Entry 4ROL (X-ray diffraction, 1.70 A resolution); this record covers chains A and D of the 4 polymer chains in the assembly.

== Chain A ==
Name: Hemoglobin subunit alpha
From: Homo sapiens
UniProt: P69905 (HBA_HUMAN); residues 1-141 here correspond to UniProt positions 2-142 (UniProt number = residue number + 1)
Amino-acid sequence (141 residues; each row starts with the number of its first residue):
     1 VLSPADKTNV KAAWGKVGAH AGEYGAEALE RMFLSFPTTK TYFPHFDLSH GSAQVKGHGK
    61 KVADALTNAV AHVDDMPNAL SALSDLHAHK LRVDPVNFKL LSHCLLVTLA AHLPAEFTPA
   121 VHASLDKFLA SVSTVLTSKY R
Glycans and other covalent adducts: compound 3U7 linked to Val1
Ion coordination: heme Fe near His87 (its only coordinating residue here)
Residues lining bound ligands:
  - 3U7 (4-{2,3-dichloro-4-[3-(1H-imidazol-2-yl)propanoyl]phenoxy}butanoic acid), molecule 1: Leu2, Lys99, Lys127, Ala130, Ser131, Thr134
  - 3U7, molecule 2: Asp94, Pro95, Val96, Thr137, Ser138, Lys139, Tyr140, Arg141
  - heme (HEM): Met32, Thr39, Tyr42, Phe43, His45, Phe46, His58, Lys61, Val62, Ala65, Leu66, Leu83, Leu86, His87, Leu91, Val93, Asn97, Phe98, Leu101, Leu105, Val132, Leu136
Curated features (UniProtKB/Swiss-Prot):
  - binding site (O2): His58
  - binding site (heme b): His87
  - site: Thr8, Asn9 (Microbial infection: Cleavage), Lys11 (Not glycated), Ala13, Trp14 (Microbial infection: Cleavage), Tyr24, Gly25 (Microbial infection: Cleavage), Leu29, Glu30 (Microbial infection: Cleavage), His45, Phe46 (Microbial infection: Cleavage), Asp47, Leu48 (Microbial infection: Cleavage), Ser52, Ala53 (Microbial infection: Cleavage), Val55, Lys56 (Microbial infection: Cleavage), Lys56 (Not glycated), Gly59, Lys60 (Microbial infection: Cleavage), Lys60 (Not glycated), Lys90 (Not glycated), Leu91, Arg92 (Microbial infection: Cleavage), Lys99 (Not glycated), Leu106, Val107 (Microbial infection: Cleavage), Thr108, Leu109 (Microbial infection: Cleavage), Val121, His122 (Microbial infection: Cleavage), Ser133, Thr134 (Microbial infection: Cleavage)
  - modified residue: Ser3 (Phosphoserine), Lys7 (N6-succinyllysine), Thr8 (Phosphothreonine), Lys11 (N6-succinyllysine), Lys16 (N6-acetyllysine), Tyr24 (Phosphotyrosine), Ser35 (Phosphoserine), Lys40 (N6-succinyllysine), Ser49 (Phosphoserine), Ser102 (Phosphoserine), Thr108 (Phosphothreonine), Ser124 (Phosphoserine), Ser131 (Phosphoserine), Thr134 (Phosphothreonine), Thr137 (Phosphothreonine), Ser138 (Phosphoserine)
  - glycosylation (N-linked (Glc) (glycation) lysine): Lys7, Lys16, Lys40, Lys61
Reported in the primary citation:
  - binding site for 3U7: Val1, Pro95, Lys99, Lys127, Ala130, Ser131, Thr134, Thr137, Ser138, Tyr140, Arg141

== Chain D ==
Name: Hemoglobin subunit beta
From: Homo sapiens
UniProt: P68871 (HBB_HUMAN); residues 1-146 here correspond to UniProt positions 2-147 (UniProt number = residue number + 1)
Amino-acid sequence (146 residues; each row starts with the number of its first residue):
     1 VHLTPEEKSA VTALWGKVNV DEVGGEALGR LLVVYPWTQR FFESFGDLST PDAVMGNPKV
    61 KAHGKKVLGA FSDGLAHLDN LKGTFATLSE LHCDKLHVDP ENFRLLGNVL VCVLAHHFGK
   121 EFTPPVQAAY QKVVAGVANA LAHKYH
Ion coordination: heme Fe near His92 (its only coordinating residue here)
Residues lining bound ligands: heme (HEM): Leu31, Thr38, Phe41, Phe42, Phe45, His63, Lys66, Val67, Ala70, Phe71, Phe85, Leu88, His92, Leu96, Val98, Asn102, Phe103, Leu106, Val137, Leu141
Curated features (UniProtKB/Swiss-Prot):
  - binding site ((2R)-2,3-bisphosphoglycerate): Val1, His2, Lys82, His143
  - binding site (heme b): His63, His92
  - site: Glu7, Lys8 (Microbial infection: Cleavage), Gly25, Glu26 (Microbial infection: Cleavage), Gly29, Arg30 (Microbial infection: Cleavage), Tyr35, Pro36 (Microbial infection: Cleavage), Trp37, Thr38 (Microbial infection: Cleavage), Phe45, Gly46 (Microbial infection: Cleavage), Asp52, Ala53 (Microbial infection: Cleavage), Gly56, Asn57 (Microbial infection: Cleavage), Lys59 (Not glycated), Phe71, Ser72 (Microbial infection: Cleavage), Gly74, Leu75 (Microbial infection: Cleavage), Lys82 (Not glycated), Thr84, Phe85 (Microbial infection: Cleavage), His92, Cys93 (Microbial infection: Cleavage), Lys95 (Not glycated), Arg104, Leu105 (Microbial infection: Cleavage), Leu110, Val111 (Microbial infection: Cleavage), Gly119, Lys120 (Microbial infection: Cleavage), Phe122, Thr123 (Microbial infection: Cleavage), Ala128, Ala129 (Microbial infection: Cleavage) and 2 more in UniProt
  - modified residue: Val1 (N-acetylvaline), Ser9 (Phosphoserine), Thr12 (Phosphothreonine), Ser44 (Phosphoserine), Thr50 (Phosphothreonine), Lys59 (N6-acetyllysine), Lys82 (N6-acetyllysine), Thr87 (Phosphothreonine), Cys93 (S-nitrosocysteine), Lys144 (N6-acetyllysine)
  - glycosylation: Val1 (N-linked (Glc) (glycation) valine), Lys8 (N-linked (Glc) (glycation) lysine), Lys17 (N-linked (Glc) (glycation) lysine), Lys66 (N-linked (Glc) (glycation) lysine), Lys120 (N-linked (Glc) (glycation) lysine), Lys144 (N-linked (Glc) (glycation) lysine)
Reported in the primary citation:
  - binding site for 3U7: Trp37

== Interface between chain A and chain D ==
Contacting residue pairs - 28 pairs, chain A then chain D:
  Pro37(A) - His146(D)
  Thr38(A) - Pro100(D)
  Lys40(A) - His146(D)  hydrogen bond (side chain-backbone)
  Thr41(A) - His97(D)
  Thr41(A) - Val98(D)
  Thr41(A) - Asp99(D)
  Thr41(A) - Tyr145(D)
  Tyr42(A) - Arg40(D)
  Tyr42(A) - Asp99(D)  hydrogen bond
  Pro44(A) - His97(D)
  Leu91(A) - Arg40(D)  hydrogen bond (backbone-side chain)
  Arg92(A) - Trp37(D)
  Arg92(A) - Gln39(D)
  Arg92(A) - Arg40(D)  hydrogen bond (backbone-side chain)
  Arg92(A) - Glu43(D)  salt bridge
  Asp94(A) - Trp37(D)  hydrogen bond
  Asp94(A) - Asp99(D)
  Asp94(A) - Glu101(D)
  Asp94(A) - Leu105(D)
  Pro95(A) - Trp37(D)
  Val96(A) - Glu101(D)
  Asn97(A) - Asp99(D)  hydrogen bond
  Tyr140(A) - Pro36(D)
  Tyr140(A) - Trp37(D)  hydrophobic
  Arg141(A) - Val34(D)  hydrogen bond (side chain-backbone)
  Arg141(A) - Tyr35(D)
  Arg141(A) - Pro36(D)
  Arg141(A) - Trp37(D)
Other interface residues (no listed pair), chain A (15 interface residues in all): Val93

== Overview ==
Chain A and chain D each contribute 15 residues to their interface; the contacts include 7 hydrogen bonds and
1 salt bridge. Polar pairs include Arg92(A)-Glu43(D), Lys40(A)-His146(D) and Tyr42(A)-Asp99(D). Chain A binds
heme and compound 3U7. Chain D binds heme. The paper reports a binding site for 3U7 at Val1(A), Pro95(A) and
Trp37(D) among others.
Here chain A is Hemoglobin subunit alpha and chain D is Hemoglobin subunit beta, both from Homo sapiens. Entry
4ROL (Deoxyhemoglobin in complex with imidazolylacryloyl derivatives) was determined by X-ray diffraction,
deposited together with 4ROM.
